9K41 - chains C and J of the 10 polymer chains in the assembly; structure by electron microscopy, 2.81 A resolution.

Chain C:
Protein: Probable histone H2A.7
Source organism: Arabidopsis thaliana
UniProtKB: Q9FJE8 (H2A7_ARATH); residues 0-149 here correspond to UniProt positions 1-150 (UniProt number = residue number + 1)
Chain sequence (150 residues; each row starts with the number of its first residue; numbering starts at 0):
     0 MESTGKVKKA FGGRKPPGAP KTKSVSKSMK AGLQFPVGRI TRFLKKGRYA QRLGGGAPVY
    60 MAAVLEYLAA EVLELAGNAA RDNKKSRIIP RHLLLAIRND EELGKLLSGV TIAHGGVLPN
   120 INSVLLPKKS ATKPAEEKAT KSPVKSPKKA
Unresolved in the structure: 0-22, 127-149
Curated features (UniProtKB/Swiss-Prot):
  - motif: Ser145 to Lys148 (SPKK motif)
  - modified residue: Ser145 (Phosphoserine)
From the paper describing this entry:
  - self-association interface (contacts with another copy of this molecule): Arg47
  - contacts within the chain: Asn98-Leu117

Chain J:
Molecule: 15.2.2 DNA
Sequence (147 nucleotides; each row starts with the number of its first residue; numbers below 1 keep their minus sign (DT-73 is residue -73)):
   -73 TTAATGCTTG TGCCTTTATT AAAGAGGAAA GTTGCGGTGG ATTAAAGCAC CATCGTGCGG
   -13 AGAATACGAT AAGGCTCTTG CTTCATTTGA AGTTATTGAC AGTTGAATCG AGCCGCTCAA
    47 TTGGTCAATT ATGGAGTCAA TAAAGGT
Unresolved in the structure: -73, 73

How chain C and chain J interact:
Pairs across the interface - 14 pairs, chain C then chain J:
  Arg38(C) with DT48(J), sugar contact; DG49(J), salt bridge to the phosphate
  Lys44(C) with DC39(J), salt bridge to the phosphate
  Arg51(C) with DG38(J), hydrogen bond to the sugar; DC39(J), phosphate contact
  Leu52(C) with DG38(J), sugar contact; DC39(J), hydrogen bond to the phosphate
  Gly53(C) with DG38(J), sugar contact
  Gly54(C) with DG38(J), hydrogen bond to the phosphate
  Lys84(C) with DT58(J), phosphate contact
  Ser85(C) with DA57(J), sugar contact; DT58(J), phosphate contact
  Arg86(C) with DA57(J), sugar contact; DT58(J), phosphate contact
Other interface residues (no listed pair), chain C (10 interface residues in all): Gln50

In short:
Chain C and chain J form an interface of 10 and 6 residues respectively, with 3 hydrogen bonds and 2 salt
bridges. Polar pairs include Arg51(C)-DG38(J), Leu52(C)-DC39(J) and Gly54(C)-DG38(J). The paper reports a
self-association interface involving Arg47(C); contacts within the chain involving Asn98(C) and Leu117(C).
Here chain C is Probable histone H2A.7 (Arabidopsis thaliana) and chain J is 15.2.2 DNA. Entry 9K41 (Cryo-EM
structure of Arabidopsis thaliana H2A.W-nucleosome with Arabidopsis native 147bp DNA 15.2.2 (C2 symmetry)) was
determined by electron microscopy together with 9K40 and 9K42 from the same study.
